3KF9 - chains A and B; structure by X-ray diffraction, 2.60 A resolution.

Chain A:
Name: Caltractin
Source organism: Scherffelia dubia
Notes: fragment: out of 168
UniProtKB: Q06827 (CATR_SCHDU); residues 20-168 here = UniProt positions 20-168
Chain sequence (149 residues; row label = number of the first residue in the row):
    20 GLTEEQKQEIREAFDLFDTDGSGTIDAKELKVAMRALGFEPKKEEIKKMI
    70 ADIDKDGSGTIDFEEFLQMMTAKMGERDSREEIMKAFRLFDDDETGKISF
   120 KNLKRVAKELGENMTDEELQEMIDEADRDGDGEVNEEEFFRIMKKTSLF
Bound ions: Ca2+ site 1: Asp-37, Asp-39, Ser-41, Thr-43, Glu-48; Ca2+ site 2: Asp-73, Asp-75, Ser-77, Thr-79, Glu-84; Ca2+ site 3: Asp-110, Asp-112, Thr-114, Lys-116; Ca2+ site 4: Asp-146, Asp-148, Asp-150, Glu-152, Glu-157

Chain B:
Name: Myosin light chain kinase 2, skeletal/cardiac muscle
Notes: fragment: out of 596
UniProtKB: Q9H1R3 (MYLK2_HUMAN); residues 1-22 here correspond to UniProt positions 566-587 (UniProt number = residue number + 565)
Chain sequence (22 residues; each row starts with the number of its first residue):
     1 KRRWKKNFIAVSAANRFKKISS

How chain A and chain B interact:
Residue-residue contacts (52; chain A residue first):
  Gln-27(A) with Arg-2(B)
  Glu-28(A) with Arg-2(B); Lys-5(B)
  Glu-31(A) with Arg-2(B), salt bridge
  Ala-32(A) with Lys-6(B); Ile-9(B), hydrophobic; Ala-10(B)
  Phe-36(A) with Ala-10(B); Ala-13(B), hydrophobic; Phe-17(B), hydrophobic
  Leu-49(A) with Phe-17(B), hydrophobic
  Met-53(A) with Ala-14(B); Lys-18(B)
  Leu-56(A) with Ala-14(B), hydrophobic
  Phe-58(A) with Ala-14(B), hydrophobic; Asn-15(B); Lys-18(B)
  Glu-64(A) with Ser-21(B)
  Lys-67(A) with Ile-20(B); Ser-21(B), hydrogen bond (side chain-backbone)
  Met-68(A) with Phe-17(B); Ile-20(B), hydrophobic; Ser-21(B)
  Asp-71(A) with Ile-20(B)
  Ile-80(A) with Phe-17(B), hydrophobic
  Phe-85(A) with Ala-13(B), hydrophobic
  Met-88(A) with Arg-16(B), hydrogen bond (backbone-side chain); Phe-17(B), hydrophobic; Ile-20(B), hydrophobic
  Met-89(A) with Ile-9(B); Ser-12(B); Ala-13(B), hydrophobic; Arg-16(B)
  Met-93(A) with Arg-16(B)
  Glu-101(A) with Ser-12(B); Arg-16(B), salt bridge
  Ile-102(A) with Phe-8(B), hydrophobic
  Lys-104(A) with Asn-15(B)
  Ala-105(A) with Val-11(B), hydrophobic
  Leu-108(A) with Val-11(B), hydrophobic
  Leu-122(A) with Trp-4(B), hydrophobic
  Glu-131(A) with Asn-7(B), hydrogen bond
  Glu-137(A) with Arg-3(B), salt bridge
  Met-141(A) with Arg-3(B); Trp-4(B), hydrogen bond (backbone-side chain)
  Glu-144(A) with Lys-1(B), hydrogen bond (side chain-backbone)
  Ala-145(A) with Trp-4(B), hydrophobic
  Ile-161(A) with Trp-4(B)
  Met-162(A) with Trp-4(B); Lys-5(B); Phe-8(B), hydrophobic
  Lys-164(A) with Lys-5(B)
Also at the interface, not in a pair above, chain A (45 interface residues in all): Ile-29, Leu-35, Ile-72, Thr-90, Ala-91, Phe-109, Val-125, Ala-126, Leu-129, Met-133, Ile-142, Val-153, Phe-158

Overview:
45 residues of chain A and 20 residues of chain B are in contact; the contacts include 5 hydrogen bonds and 3
salt bridges. Polar pairs include Glu-31(A)/Arg-2(B), Glu-101(A)/Arg-16(B) and Glu-137(A)/Arg-3(B). The Ca2+
site 3 is built by Asp-110(A), Asp-112(A), Thr-114(A) and Lys-116(A).
Here chain A is Caltractin (Scherffelia dubia) and chain B is Myosin light chain kinase 2, skeletal/cardiac
muscle. Entry 3KF9 (Crystal structure of the SdCen/skMLCK complex) was determined by X-ray diffraction.
